8D21 - chains D and G of the 12 polymer chains in the assembly; structure by electron microscopy, 3.96 A resolution.

Chain D:
Name: Hemagglutinin HA1 chain
From: Influenza A virus
UniProt: Q6WG00 (Q6WG00_9INFA); the construct lacks a stretch of the UniProt sequence, so the offset changes along the chain: 11-54 = UniProt 18-61; 55-82 = UniProt 63-90; 83-92 = UniProt 92-101; 93-125 = UniProt 103-135; 2 more segments
Amino-acid sequence (326 residues; each row starts with the number of its first residue; a row labelled like 125A-125C holds insertion residues (125A, then the next letters in order)):
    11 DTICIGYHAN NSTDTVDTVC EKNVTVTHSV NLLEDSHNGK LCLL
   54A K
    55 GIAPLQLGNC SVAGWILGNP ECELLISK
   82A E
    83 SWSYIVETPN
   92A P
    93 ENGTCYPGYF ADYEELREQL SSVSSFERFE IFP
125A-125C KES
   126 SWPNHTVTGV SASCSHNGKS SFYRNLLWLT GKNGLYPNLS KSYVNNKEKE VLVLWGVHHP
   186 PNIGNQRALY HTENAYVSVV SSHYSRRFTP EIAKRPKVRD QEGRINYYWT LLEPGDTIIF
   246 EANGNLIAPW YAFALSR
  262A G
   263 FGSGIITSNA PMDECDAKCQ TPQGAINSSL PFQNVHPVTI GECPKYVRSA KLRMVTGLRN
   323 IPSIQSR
Unresolved in the structure: 327-329
Differences from the reference sequence: conflict Cys30 (Leu37 in Q6WG00)
Cystine bridges: Cys52-Cys277, Cys64-Cys76, Cys97-Cys139, Cys281-Cys305
Glycans and other covalent adducts: N-acetylglucosamine (NAG) linked to Asn21, Asn33, Asn63, Asn94, Asn129, Asn163, Asn289

Chain G:
Name: Hemagglutinin HA2 chain
From: Influenza A virus
UniProt: Q289M7 (HEMA_I00A1); residues 1-176 here correspond to UniProt positions 344-519 (UniProt number = residue number + 343)
Amino-acid sequence (222 residues; each row starts with the number of its first residue):
     1 GLFGAIAGFI EGGWTGMVDG WYGYHHQNEQ GSGYAADQKS TQNAINCITN KVNSVIEKMN
    61 TQFTAVGKEF NKLERRMENL NKKVDDGFLD IWTYNAELLV LLENERTLDF HDSNVKNLYE
   121 KVKSQLKNNA KEIGNGCFEF YHKCNNECME SVKNGTYDYP KYSEESKLNR EKIDGVSGRL
   181 VPRGSPGSGY IPEAPRDGQA YVRKDGEWVL LSTFLGHHHH HH
Unresolved in the structure: 174-222
Differences from the reference sequence: conflict Cys47 (Gly390 in Q289M7); expression tag (177-222)
Cystine bridges: Cys144-Cys148
Glycans and other covalent adducts: N-acetylglucosamine (NAG) linked to Asn154
UniProt features mapped onto this chain:
  - glycosylation: Asn154 (N-linked (GlcNAc...) asparagine)

Chain D / chain G interface:
Cross-chain cystine bridges: Cys30(D)-Cys47(G)
Contacting residue pairs (6; chain D residue first):
  Val29(D) - Asn50(G)
  Val29(D) - Lys51(G)
  Cys30(D) - Cys47(G)  disulfide
  Cys30(D) - Asn50(G)
  Lys32(D) - Asn50(G)
  Arg310(D) - Asn60(G)
Also at the interface, not in a pair above, chain G (5 interface residues in all): Ser54

Overview:
The interface between chain D and chain G involves 4 residues on one side and 5 on the other; the contacts
include 1 disulfide bond. Covalently linked N-acetylglucosamine: at Asn21(D), Asn33(D), Asn63(D), Asn94(D),
Asn129(D) and Asn163(D) and 1 more. Covalently linked N-acetylglucosamine: at Asn154(G).
Here chain D is Hemagglutinin HA1 chain and chain G is Hemagglutinin HA2 chain, both from Influenza A virus.
Entry 8D21 (Cryo-EM structure of the VRC321 clinical trial, vaccine-elicited, human antibody 1B06 in complex
with a stabilized ...) was determined by electron microscopy.
